PDB entry 7M5A | X-ray diffraction, 1.50 A resolution | chains A and B

# Chain A
Molecule: Bcl-2 homologous antagonist/killer
Organism: Homo sapiens
Reference sequence: Q16611 (BAK_HUMAN); residue numbers follow UniProt; this construct covers 21-186
Amino-acid sequence (166 residues; numbered 21 to 186; the number before each row is that of its first residue):
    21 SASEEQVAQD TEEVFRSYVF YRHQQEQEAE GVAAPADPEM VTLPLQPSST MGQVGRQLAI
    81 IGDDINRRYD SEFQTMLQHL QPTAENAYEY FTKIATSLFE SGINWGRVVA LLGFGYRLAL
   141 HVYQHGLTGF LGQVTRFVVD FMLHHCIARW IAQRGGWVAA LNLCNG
Not modelled in the structure: 21, 50-55, 184-186
Cystine bridges: Cys166 forms a disulfide with the same residue of a neighbouring copy of this chain
Differences from the reference sequence: conflict Cys184 (Gly in Q16611)
Swiss-Prot annotation at these positions:
  - motif: Val74 to Arg88 (BH3), Ser117 to Tyr136 (BH1)
  - binding site (Zn(2+)): Asp160, His164
  - mutagenesis: His164 (H164A: Strongly reduced zinc binding and homodimerization)
Reported in the primary citation:
  - contacts within the chain: Arg42-Asn86 (hydrogen bond), Arg42-Asp90 (hydrogen bond), Glu46-Arg137 (hydrogen bond)
  - conformationally variable residues (side-chain flip): Tyr89
  - mutagenesis - I81A, D83A: decreased stability
  - mutagenesis - L78A, F93A: increased stability
  - mutagenesis - I81A, D83A: decreased signaling
  - mutagenesis - I81R: abolished signaling
  - mutagenesis - V74A: unchanged signaling

# Chain B
Molecule: BH3-interacting domain death agonist p15
Reference sequence: P55957 (BID_HUMAN); numbering as in UniProt (aligned over 80-100)
Amino-acid sequence (22 residues; row label = number of the first residue in the row):
    80 EDIIRNIARH LAQWGDSMDR SW
Differences from the reference sequence: conflict Trp93 (Val in P55957); expression tag (101)

# Interface between chain A and chain B
Contacting residue pairs (41):
  Ile81(A) - Trp101(B)
  Gly82(A) - Met97(B)
  Ile85(A) - Met97(B)  hydrophobic
  Tyr89(A) - Trp93(B)
  Glu92(A) - His89(B)  salt bridge
  Glu92(A) - Trp93(B)
  Phe93(A) - Ile86(B)  hydrophobic
  Phe93(A) - Leu90(B)  hydrophobic
  Phe93(A) - Trp93(B)  hydrophobic
  Met96(A) - Ile82(B)
  Met96(A) - Ile86(B)  hydrophobic
  Met96(A) - His89(B)
  Met96(A) - Trp93(B)  hydrophobic
  His99(A) - Ile82(B)
  Leu100(A) - Ile82(B)  hydrophobic
  Leu100(A) - Ile86(B)  hydrophobic
  Tyr110(A) - Ile83(B)  hydrophobic
  Lys113(A) - Glu80(B)  salt bridge
  Lys113(A) - Ile83(B)
  Ile114(A) - Ile83(B)  hydrophobic
  Ile114(A) - Ile86(B)  hydrophobic
  Ile114(A) - Ala87(B)
  Ile114(A) - Leu90(B)  hydrophobic
  Ser117(A) - Ala87(B)
  Leu118(A) - Leu90(B)
  Leu118(A) - Ala91(B)
  Asn124(A) - Asp95(B)  hydrogen bond
  Asn124(A) - Asp98(B)
  Trp125(A) - Asp98(B)  hydrogen bond (backbone-side chain)
  Trp125(A) - Trp101(B)
  Gly126(A) - Gly94(B)
  Gly126(A) - Met97(B)
  Gly126(A) - Asp98(B)  hydrogen bond (backbone-side chain)
  Gly126(A) - Trp101(B)
  Arg127(A) - Ala91(B)
  Arg127(A) - Gly94(B)
  Arg127(A) - Asp95(B)  salt bridge
  Val129(A) - Trp101(B)  hydrophobic
  Ala130(A) - Leu90(B)
  Ala130(A) - Met97(B)
  Phe134(A) - Leu90(B)  hydrophobic
Also at the interface, not in a pair above, chain A (24 interface residues in all): Leu97, Glu109, Leu183
Also at the interface, not in a pair above, chain B (17 interface residues in all): Asn85, Gln92, Ser96
Interface features reported in the paper:
  - interface residues, chain A: Tyr89(A)

# Overview
24 residues of chain A and 17 residues of chain B are in contact, with 3 hydrogen bonds and 3 salt bridges.
Polar contacts include Glu92(A)-His89(B), Lys113(A)-Glu80(B) and Arg127(A)-Asp95(B). The paper reports that
I81A and D83A of chain A reduce stability; the interface residue Tyr89(A); 6 substitutions were tested in all.
Chain A is Bcl-2 homologous antagonist/killer (Homo sapiens) and chain B is BH3-interacting domain death
agonist p15; the structure, Crystal Structure of human BAK in complex with W3W5_BID, was determined by X-ray
diffraction together with 7M5B and 7M5C from the same study.
